PDB entry 3H25 | X-ray diffraction, 2.70 A resolution | chains A and C

# Chain A
Protein: Replication protein B
Organism: Plasmid RSF1010
Notes: fragment: n-terminal domain
UniProt: Q52349 (Q52349_9ZZZZ); numbering as in UniProt (aligned over 1-212)
Chain sequence (226 residues; numbered -13 to 212; the number before each row is that of its first residue; numbers below 1 keep their minus sign (Met-13 is residue -13)):
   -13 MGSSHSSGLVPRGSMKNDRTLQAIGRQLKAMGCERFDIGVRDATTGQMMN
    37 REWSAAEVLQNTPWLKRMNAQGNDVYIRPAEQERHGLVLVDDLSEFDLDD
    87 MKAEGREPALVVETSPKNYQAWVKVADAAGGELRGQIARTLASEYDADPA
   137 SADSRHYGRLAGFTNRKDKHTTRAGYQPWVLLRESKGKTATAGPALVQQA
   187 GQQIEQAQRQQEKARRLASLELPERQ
Disordered / not traced: -13 to 3, 156-162, 199-212
Sequence notes: expression tag (-13 to 0)
From the paper describing this entry:
  - binding site for Single stranded initiator DNA (ssia) (chain C): Trp50, Trp165
  - conformationally variable residues (order/disorder transition): His156 to Tyr162
  - mutagenesis - D77A, D78A, D134A: abolished catalytic activity
  - mutagenesis - R145A: decreased catalytic activity

# Chain C
Molecule: Single stranded initiator DNA (ssia)
Notes: fragment: single stranded initiator dna, gb 2701-2727
Sequence (27 nucleotides; row label = number of the first residue in the row):
     1 CCTTTCCCCCTACCCGAAGGGTGGGGG

# Interface between chain A and chain C
Residue-residue contacts (31):
  Arg5(A) - DC1(C)  hydrogen bond to the base
  Arg5(A) - DC2(C)  base contact
  Arg5(A) - DT3(C)  base contact
  Thr6(A) - DT3(C)  hydrogen bond to the base
  Arg12(A) - DC1(C)  base contact
  Met35(A) - DG27(C)  base contact
  Asn36(A) - DG27(C)  phosphate contact
  Arg37(A) - DG27(C)  hydrogen bond to the base
  Pro49(A) - DC6(C)  sugar contact
  Pro49(A) - DC7(C)  sugar contact
  Trp50(A) - DC7(C)  base contact
  Trp50(A) - DG27(C)  base contact
  Lys52(A) - DT5(C)  phosphate contact
  Lys52(A) - DC6(C)  phosphate contact
  Arg53(A) - DC6(C)  sugar contact
  Arg53(A) - DC7(C)  salt bridge to the phosphate
  Asn55(A) - DT5(C)  hydrogen bond to the base
  Ala56(A) - DT5(C)  base contact
  Ala56(A) - DC6(C)  base contact
  Gln57(A) - DC6(C)  base contact
  Gly148(A) - DT3(C)  base contact
  Thr150(A) - DT4(C)  base contact
  Thr150(A) - DT5(C)  hydrogen bond to the base
  Arg152(A) - DT5(C)  hydrogen bond to the base
  Gln163(A) - DT4(C)  base contact
  Trp165(A) - DT3(C)  stacking on the base
  Trp165(A) - DT4(C)  base contact
  Trp165(A) - DT5(C)  base contact
  Leu167(A) - DC2(C)  base contact
  Leu167(A) - DT3(C)  base contact
  Leu168(A) - DC2(C)  hydrogen bond to the base
Interface residues without a listed pair, chain A (23 interface residues in all): Met54, Phe149, Arg169

# Overview
Chain A and chain C form an interface of 23 and 8 residues respectively, with 7 hydrogen bonds, 1 salt bridge
and 1 aromatic stacking contact. Polar pairs include Arg5(A)-DC1(C), Thr6(A)-DT3(C) and Arg37(A)-DG27(C). From
the paper: a binding site for Single stranded initiator DNA (ssia) (chain C) at Trp50(A) and Trp165(A); D77A,
D78A and D134A of chain A abolish catalytic activity.
Here chain A is Replication protein B (Plasmid RSF1010) and chain C is Single stranded initiator DNA (ssia).
Entry 3H25 (Crystal structure of the catalytic domain of primase Repb' in complex with initiator DNA) was
determined by X-ray diffraction together with 3H20 from the same study.
